Entry 1N4V (X-ray diffraction, 1.00 A resolution); this record covers chain A.

Chain A:
Molecule: Cholesterol oxidase
Source organism: Streptomyces sp
Notes: EC 1.1.3.6
UniProt: P12676 (CHOD_STRS0); residues 6-509 here correspond to UniProt positions 43-546 (UniProt number = residue number + 37)
Amino-acid sequence (504 residues; numbered 6 to 509; the number before each row is that of its first residue):
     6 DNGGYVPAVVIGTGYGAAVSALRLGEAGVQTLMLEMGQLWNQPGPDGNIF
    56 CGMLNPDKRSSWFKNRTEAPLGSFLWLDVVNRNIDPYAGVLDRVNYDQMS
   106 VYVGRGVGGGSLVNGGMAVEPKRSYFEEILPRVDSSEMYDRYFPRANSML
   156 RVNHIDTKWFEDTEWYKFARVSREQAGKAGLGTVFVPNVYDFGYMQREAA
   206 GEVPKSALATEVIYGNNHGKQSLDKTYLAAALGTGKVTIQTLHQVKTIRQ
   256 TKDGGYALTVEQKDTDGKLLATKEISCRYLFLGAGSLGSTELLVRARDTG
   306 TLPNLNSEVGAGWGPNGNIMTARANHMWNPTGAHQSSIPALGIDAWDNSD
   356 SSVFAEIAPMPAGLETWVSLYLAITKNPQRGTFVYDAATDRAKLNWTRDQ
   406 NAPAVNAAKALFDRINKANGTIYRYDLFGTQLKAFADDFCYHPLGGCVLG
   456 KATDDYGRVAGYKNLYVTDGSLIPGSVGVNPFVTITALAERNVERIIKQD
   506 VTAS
Unresolved in the structure: 6-8, 508-509
Small-molecule neighbours: FAD (flavin-adenine dinucleotide): Ile-16, Gly-17, Thr-18, Gly-19, Tyr-20, Gly-21, Leu-39, Glu-40, Met-41, Gly-42, Leu-96, Tyr-107, Val-108, Gly-109, Arg-110, Gly-111, Gly-114, Gly-115, Ser-116, Val-118, Asn-119, Gly-120, Gly-121, Met-122, Ile-218, His-248, Gln-249, Val-250, Gly-288, Ala-289, Gly-290, Ser-291, Gly-293, Leu-297, Tyr-446, His-447, Asp-474, Gly-475, Asn-485, Pro-486, Phe-487, Ile-490
Curated features (UniProtKB/Swiss-Prot):
  - active site (Proton acceptor): Glu-361, His-447
  - binding site (FAD): Tyr-20, Gly-21, Glu-40, Gly-115, Asn-119, Gly-120, Met-122, Val-250, Gly-475, Phe-487

Overview:
Chain A binds flavin-adenine dinucleotide. From UniProt: active-site residues Glu-361 and His-447 and 10
FAD-binding residues.
Chain A is Cholesterol oxidase (Streptomyces sp); the structure, ATOMIC RESOLUTION STRUCTURE OF CHOLESTEROL
OXIDASE @pH 5.8 (STREPTOMYCES SP. SA-COO), was determined by X-ray diffraction, deposited together with 2GEW,
1N4U and 1N4W.
